PDB entry 6UT7 | electron microscopy, 4.26 A resolution (low resolution: residue-level contacts below are approximate; hydrogen-bond / salt-bridge calls are withheld) | chains E and G of the 14 polymer chains in the assembly

Chain E:
Molecule: GTPase subunit of restriction endonuclease
From: Thermococcus gammatolerans
UniProtKB: C5A3Z3 (C5A3Z3_THEGJ); residues 186-613 here = UniProt positions 186-613
Amino-acid sequence (428 residues; row label = number of the first residue in the row):
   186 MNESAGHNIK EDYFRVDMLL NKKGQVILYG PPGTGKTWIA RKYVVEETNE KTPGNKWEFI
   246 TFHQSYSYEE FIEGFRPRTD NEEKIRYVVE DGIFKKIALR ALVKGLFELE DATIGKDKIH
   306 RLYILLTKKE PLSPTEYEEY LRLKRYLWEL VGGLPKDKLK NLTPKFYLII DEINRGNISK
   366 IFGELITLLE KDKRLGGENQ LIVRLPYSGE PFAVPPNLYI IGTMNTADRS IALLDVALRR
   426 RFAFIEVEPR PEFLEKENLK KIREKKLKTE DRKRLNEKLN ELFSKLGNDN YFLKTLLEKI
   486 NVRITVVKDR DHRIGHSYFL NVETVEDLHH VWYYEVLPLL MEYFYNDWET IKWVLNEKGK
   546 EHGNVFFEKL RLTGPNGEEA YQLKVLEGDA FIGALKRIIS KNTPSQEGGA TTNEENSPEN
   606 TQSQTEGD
Unresolved in the structure: 186-192, 585-613
Bound ions: Mg2+: Thr-222, Asp-356 (together with GTP-gamma-S)
Residues lining bound ligands:
  - GTP-gamma-S (GSP; 5'-guanosine-diphosphate-monothiophosphate), molecule 1: Pro-217, Gly-218, Thr-219, Gly-220, Lys-221, Thr-222, Trp-223, Asp-356, Glu-357, Asn-410, Phe-438, Ile-447, His-501, Ser-502, Leu-505
  - GTP-gamma-S (GSP), molecule 2: Ile-371, Glu-375, Asp-377, Lys-378, Asn-384, Ala-422, Arg-425, Arg-426
What the authors report for this chain:
  - mutagenesis - R360A, R414A, D420A, R424A, E527A, Y530A: increased catalytic activity
  - mutagenesis - K221A, T222A, D356A, N410A, D413A, R425A, R426A: decreased catalytic activity
  - mutagenesis - W223A, D356A, R425A, R426A: decreased stability
  - mutagenesis - W223A: abolished catalytic activity
  - mutagenesis - N410A, D413A: abolished catalytic activity with McrBC 5-methylcytosine restriction system component (chain G)
  - mutagenesis - E375A, D377A, K378A: unchanged catalytic activity

Chain G:
Molecule: McrBC 5-methylcytosine restriction system component
From: Thermococcus gammatolerans
UniProtKB: C5A3Z2 (C5A3Z2_THEGJ); numbering as in UniProt (aligned over 1-458)
Amino-acid sequence (458 residues; numbered 1 to 458; the number before each row is that of its first residue):
     1 MPRLTTITLY EHDEKRYRDI AGDKKAIQDA LIKLNKQFKK DFKKLDRSED NSDTEDTIDE
    61 SKGVVEVYAN KIKARHYVGF AAVDNVFLQI LPKVFKPKKE QTQETQEDTW EPILAFIRML
   121 DMAYGLKIKD HDLAYLQGRN LRPNLYEVFI YLFAKSLWSE VQRGYHREYV EVHREEKFLR
   181 GKLLMSRQIR KLPHQLNTFS VEVHELIEDN LLNRIFYASV REALRRTTWG LNRKLLGELM
   241 LAFDGITPIH LRTEHFERVH FTRLNERFRR PFELAKLLFM PASGKGRSRE VSGFFVDMNK
   301 LFERFIERVL VRNLPPEYKL FYQESYPFLK NQNGSSQKPD YVVRKGNTPV VVLDAKYREL
   361 KERIPSSDML RQLYVYSRIW GYKTSHENDS KPPAVIVIPS SSTYNQGLPD KPLEFEFFDE
   421 RKLFIVAYNM DYVKTGAIFK ADKNFRRSLN NIIGKLNT
Unresolved in the structure: 1-4, 99-106, 281-289, 329-334, 381-392, 454-458
What the authors report for this chain:
  - mutagenesis - R263A: abolished catalytic activity
  - mutagenesis - R263K: decreased catalytic activity on stimulatory effect
  - catalytic residues: Asp-340, Asp-354, Lys-356 (proposed by the authors, not directly observed)

How chain E and chain G interact:
Contacting residue pairs (35; chain E residue first):
  Gln-249(E) / Tyr-169(G)
  Gln-249(E) / Leu-206(G)
  Ser-252(E) / Gly-181(G)
  Phe-260(E) / Met-185(G)
  Arg-261(E) / Leu-179(G)
  Arg-261(E) / Gly-181(G)
  Pro-262(E) / Leu-179(G)
  Tyr-272(E) / Met-185(G)
  Tyr-272(E) / Gln-188(G)
  Asn-362(E) / Tyr-169(G)
  Lys-365(E) / His-204(G)
  Tyr-392(E) / Lys-182(G)
  Asp-413(E) / Arg-163(G)
  Asp-413(E) / Gly-164(G)
  Arg-414(E) / Arg-163(G)
  Arg-414(E) / Arg-267(G)
  Ser-415(E) / Gly-164(G)
  Ser-415(E) / Tyr-165(G)
  Ser-415(E) / His-166(G)
  Ser-415(E) / Arg-167(G)
  Ser-415(E) / Arg-267(G)
  Leu-419(E) / Arg-263(G)
  Asp-420(E) / Arg-263(G)
  Lys-493(E) / Gln-162(G)
  His-497(E) / Arg-163(G)
  Glu-527(E) / Gln-162(G)
  Tyr-528(E) / Gln-162(G)
  Tyr-530(E) / Trp-158(G)
  Tyr-530(E) / Glu-238(G)
  Asn-531(E) / Lys-234(G)
  Asn-531(E) / Glu-238(G)
  Asp-532(E) / Tyr-135(G)
  Asp-532(E) / Lys-155(G)
  Asn-561(E) / Gly-230(G)
  Glu-563(E) / Gly-230(G)
Other interface residues (no listed pair), chain E (33 interface residues in all): Glu-254, Ile-270, Arg-360, Gly-361, Ser-364, Ala-412, Asp-494, Glu-534, Glu-564, Ala-565
Other interface residues (no listed pair), chain G (30 interface residues in all): Arg-139, Leu-141, Arg-180, Leu-183, Ile-189, Leu-196, Phe-199, Trp-229

In short:
The interface between chain E and chain G involves 33 residues on one side and 30 on the other. Ligands of
chain E: GTP-gamma-S. From the paper: catalytic residues Asp-340(G), Asp-354(G) and Lys-356(G); K221A, T222A
and D356A of chain E, among others, reduce catalytic activity; 19 substitutions were tested in all.
Chain E is GTPase subunit of restriction endonuclease and chain G is McrBC 5-methylcytosine restriction system
component, both from Thermococcus gammatolerans; the structure, Fitted model for the tetradecameric assembly
of Thermococcus gammatolerans McrB AAA+ hexamers with bound McrC, was determined by electron microscopy,
deposited together with 6UT3, 6UT4, 6UT5, 6UT6 and 6UT8.
